Entry 7D06 (electron microscopy, 3.10 A resolution); this record covers chains B and C of the 12 polymer chains in the assembly.

== Chain B ==
Name: ABC transporter ATP-binding protein
Source organism: Acinetobacter baumannii
UniProtKB: A0A086HZU3 (A0A086HZU3_ACIBA); residues 2-273 here correspond to UniProt positions 1-272 (UniProt number = residue number - 1)
Chain sequence (273 residues; row label = number of the first residue in the row):
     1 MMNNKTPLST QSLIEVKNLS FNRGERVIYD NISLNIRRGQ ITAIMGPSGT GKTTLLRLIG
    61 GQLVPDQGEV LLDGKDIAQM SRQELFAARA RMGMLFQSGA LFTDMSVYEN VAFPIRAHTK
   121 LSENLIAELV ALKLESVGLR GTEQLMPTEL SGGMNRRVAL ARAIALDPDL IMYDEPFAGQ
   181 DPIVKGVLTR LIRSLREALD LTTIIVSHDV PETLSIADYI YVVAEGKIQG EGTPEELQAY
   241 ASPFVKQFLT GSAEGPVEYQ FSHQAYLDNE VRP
Disordered / not traced: 1-9, 273
Sequence notes: initiating methionine (1)

== Chain C ==
Name: Anti-sigma factor antagonist
Source organism: Acinetobacter baumannii
UniProtKB: V5V9K5 (V5V9K5_ACIBA); residues 2-95 here = UniProt positions 2-95
Chain sequence (103 residues; row label = number of the first residue in the row):
     1 VVQYLNQELV VSGKIDFENA EQQYQAGLAI IKKQTSFPLI VDLKQLEHGN TLALAVLVQW
    61 LRQTPQKSGL HFKNVPEKML KIIQACHLQE DLHLVLEHHH HHH
Disordered / not traced: 96-103
Sequence notes: expression tag (1, 96-103)

== How chain B and chain C interact ==
Residue-residue contacts (30; chain B residue first):
  His-118(B) / Phe-17(C)
  Thr-119(B) / Phe-17(C)
  Leu-121(B) / Ala-20(C)
  Leu-121(B) / Glu-21(C)
  Ser-122(B) / Glu-21(C)  hydrogen bond
  Asn-124(B) / Tyr-24(C)
  Asn-124(B) / Gln-59(C)  hydrogen bond
  Leu-125(B) / Ala-20(C)
  Leu-125(B) / Glu-21(C)
  Leu-125(B) / Ala-55(C)
  Leu-125(B) / Gln-59(C)
  Glu-128(B) / Ala-55(C)
  Glu-128(B) / Val-58(C)
  Glu-128(B) / Gln-59(C)  hydrogen bond
  Glu-128(B) / Arg-62(C)  salt bridge
  Leu-129(B) / Thr-51(C)
  Leu-129(B) / Leu-52(C)  hydrophobic
  Leu-132(B) / Leu-54(C)  hydrophobic
  Leu-132(B) / Cys-86(C)
  Lys-133(B) / Thr-51(C)
  Glu-135(B) / Cys-86(C)
  Glu-135(B) / His-87(C)
  Ser-136(B) / Ala-85(C)
  Ser-136(B) / Cys-86(C)
  Asp-167(B) / Asn-50(C)
  Asp-167(B) / Thr-51(C)  hydrogen bond
  Glu-197(B) / Lys-81(C)
  Ala-198(B) / Lys-78(C)
  Ala-198(B) / Ile-82(C)
  Ala-198(B) / Ala-85(C)  hydrophobic
Also at the interface, not in a pair above, chain B (17 interface residues in all): Leu-166, Leu-199
Also at the interface, not in a pair above, chain C (20 interface residues in all): Val-56, Leu-88

== Overview ==
17 residues of chain B face 20 of chain C across their interface; the contacts include 4 hydrogen bonds and 1
salt bridge. Among the polar pairs are Glu-128(B)/Arg-62(C), Ser-122(B)/Glu-21(C) and Asn-124(B)/Gln-59(C).
Here chain B is ABC transporter ATP-binding protein and chain C is Anti-sigma factor antagonist, both from
Acinetobacter baumannii. Entry 7D06 (Cryo EM structure of the nucleotide free Acinetobacter MlaFEDB complex)
was determined by electron microscopy together with 7D08, 7D09 and 7D0A from the same study.
